Entry 4NOY (X-ray diffraction, 2.79 A resolution); this record covers chains A and B of the 3 polymer chains in the assembly.

[Chain A (and B)]
Protein: Protein Hfq
Organism: Listeria monocytogenes
Notes: chain B of this document is another copy of the same molecule, construct and numbering; everything in this record applies to it too
Reference sequence: B8DG33 (B8DG33_LISMH); numbering as in UniProt (aligned over 1-77)
Sequence (77 residues; numbered 1 to 77; the number before each row is that of its first residue):
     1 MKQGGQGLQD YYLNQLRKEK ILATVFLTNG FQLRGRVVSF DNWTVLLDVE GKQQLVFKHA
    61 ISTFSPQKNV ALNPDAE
Disordered / not traced: 74-77 (chain B: 1, 73-77)
Construct notes: engineered mutation W43 (Phe in B8DG33)
Ligand contacts:
  - s-1,2-propanediol (PGO), molecule 1: Q6, Q9, N42, W43, K58
  - s-1,2-propanediol (PGO), molecule 2: N14, R17, V38, S39, F40
What the authors report for this chain:
  - mutagenesis - Q6A (50-fold), R17W (Kd = 2.8 uM): decreased binding to U16
  - mutagenesis - S39W (Kd = 2.7 nM): unchanged binding to U16

[Interface between chain A and chain B]
Residue-residue contacts (42; chain A residue first):
  G5(A) - D41(B)
  G5(A) - N42(B)  hydrogen bond (backbone-backbone)
  G5(A) - W43(B)  hydrogen bond (backbone-side chain)
  Q6(A) - D41(B)
  Q6(A) - W43(B)
  G7(A) - D41(B)
  L8(A) - F40(B)  hydrophobic
  L8(A) - D41(B)  hydrogen bond (backbone-side chain)
  L8(A) - T44(B)
  L8(A) - L46(B)
  Q9(A) - D41(B)  hydrogen bond (backbone-side chain)
  Q9(A) - W43(B)
  Q9(A) - T44(B)
  Q9(A) - F57(B)
  Y12(A) - L46(B)  hydrophobic
  Y12(A) - Q53(B)  hydrogen bond
  Y12(A) - L55(B)  hydrophobic
  L27(A) - N29(B)
  T28(A) - N29(B)
  K58(A) - F57(B)
  K58(A) - H59(B)  hydrogen bond (backbone-side chain)
  H59(A) - H59(B)  hydrogen bond (backbone-side chain)
  I61(A) - F57(B)  hydrophobic
  I61(A) - H59(B)  hydrogen bond (backbone-side chain)
  S62(A) - L27(B)
  S62(A) - N29(B)
  S62(A) - L55(B)
  S62(A) - V56(B)
  S62(A) - F57(B)  hydrogen bond (backbone-backbone)
  S62(A) - A60(B)
  T63(A) - Q54(B)
  T63(A) - L55(B)
  F64(A) - Q53(B)
  F64(A) - Q54(B)
  F64(A) - L55(B)  hydrogen bond (backbone-backbone)
  F64(A) - F57(B)  hydrophobic
  S65(A) - Q54(B)  hydrogen bond
  P66(A) - Q53(B)
  N69(A) - G51(B)  hydrogen bond (side chain-backbone)
  N69(A) - K52(B)
  N69(A) - Q53(B)  hydrogen bond (side chain-backbone)
  V70(A) - Q53(B)  hydrogen bond (backbone-side chain)
Also at the interface, not in a pair above, chain A (21 interface residues in all): L13, A60, L72
Also at the interface, not in a pair above, chain B (19 interface residues in all): S39, V45

[Overview]
The interface between chain A and chain B involves 21 residues on one side and 19 on the other; the contacts
include 14 hydrogen bonds. Among the polar pairs are G5(A)-W43(B), L8(A)-D41(B) and Q9(A)-D41(B). The paper
reports that Q6A and R17W of chain A reduce binding to U16; S39W of chain A leaves binding to U16 unchanged.
Chain A and chain B are both Protein Hfq (Listeria monocytogenes); the structure, Crystal structure of
Listeria monocytogenes Hfq F43W, was determined by X-ray diffraction, deposited together with 4NL2 and 4NL3.
